Entry 6FOZ (X-ray diffraction, 2.15 A resolution); this record covers chain A.

# Chain A
Molecule: Kynurenine 3-monooxygenase
Organism: Pseudomonas fluorescens
Notes: EC 1.14.13.9
UniProt: Q84HF5 (KMO_PSEFL); residues 1-460 here correspond to UniProt positions 2-461 (UniProt number = residue number + 1)
Chain sequence (460 residues; numbered 1 to 460; the number before each row is that of its first residue):
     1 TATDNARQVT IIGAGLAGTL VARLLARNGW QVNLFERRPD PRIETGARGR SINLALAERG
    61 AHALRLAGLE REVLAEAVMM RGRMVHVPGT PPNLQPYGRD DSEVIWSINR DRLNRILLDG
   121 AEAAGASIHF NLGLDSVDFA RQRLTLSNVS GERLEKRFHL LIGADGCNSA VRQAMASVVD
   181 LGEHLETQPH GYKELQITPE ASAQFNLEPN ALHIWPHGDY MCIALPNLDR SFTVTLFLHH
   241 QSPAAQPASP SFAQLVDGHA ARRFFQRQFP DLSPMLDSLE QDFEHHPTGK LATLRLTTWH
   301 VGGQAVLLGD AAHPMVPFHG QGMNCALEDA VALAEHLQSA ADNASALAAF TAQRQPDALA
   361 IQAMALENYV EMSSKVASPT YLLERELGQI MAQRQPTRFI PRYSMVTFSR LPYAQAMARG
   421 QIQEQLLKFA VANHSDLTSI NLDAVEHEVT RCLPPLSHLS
Disordered / not traced: 1-5, 245-246, 374-380, 456-460
Construct notes: conflict S251 (Cys252 in Q84HF5), S460 (Cys461 in Q84HF5)
Curated features (UniProtKB/Swiss-Prot):
  - binding site (FAD): L16, A17, E36 to R38, A55, R110, L134, D310, M323, N324
  - binding site (L-kynurenine): R83, Y97, N368, Y403
Small-molecule neighbours:
  - E0H (5-(3,4-dichlorophenyl)furan-2-carboxylic acid): A55, R83, Y97, I105, L212, I223, L225, T235, F237, P317, F318, H319, G320, N368, M372, Y403
  - FAD (flavin-adenine dinucleotide): I12, G13, A14, G15, L16, A17, G18, F35, E36, R37, R38, I52, L54, A55, R110, L132, G133, L134, A164, D165, G166, A170, Y192, E194, L225, T235, L308, G309, D310, P317, G320, Q321, G322, M323, N324, A326
From the paper describing this entry:
  - binding site for E0H: R83, Y97, N368

# Overview
Chain A binds flavin-adenine dinucleotide and compound E0H. Curated annotation (UniProt) lists 11 FAD-binding
residues and 4 L-kynurenine-binding residues. The paper reports a binding site for E0H at R83, Y97 and N368.
Chain A is Kynurenine 3-monooxygenase (Pseudomonas fluorescens); the structure, The crystal structure of
P.fluorescens Kynurenine 3-monooxygenase (KMO) in complex with competitive inhibitor No. 13, was determined by
X-ray diffraction together with 6FOX, 6FOY, 6FP0, 6FP1 and 6FPH from the same study.
